3PX8 - chain X; structure by X-ray diffraction, 1.29 A resolution.

# Chain X
Molecule: Preproricin
Source organism: Ricinus communis
Reference sequence: D6MWP9 (D6MWP9_RICCO); residues 4-261 here correspond to UniProt positions 18-275 (UniProt number = residue number + 14)
Chain sequence (258 residues; row label = number of the first residue in the row):
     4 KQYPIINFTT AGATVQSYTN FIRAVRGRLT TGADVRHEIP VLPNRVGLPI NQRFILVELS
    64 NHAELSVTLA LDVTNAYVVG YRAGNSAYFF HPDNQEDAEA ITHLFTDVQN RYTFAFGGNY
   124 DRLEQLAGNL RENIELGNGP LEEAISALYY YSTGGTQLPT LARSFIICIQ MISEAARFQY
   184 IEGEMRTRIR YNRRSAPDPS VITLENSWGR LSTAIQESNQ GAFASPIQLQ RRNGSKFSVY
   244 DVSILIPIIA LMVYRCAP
Ligand contacts: 7-carboxy-pterin (JP2; 2-amino-4-oxo-1,4-dihydropteridine-7-carboxylic acid): Ala-79, Tyr-80, Val-81, Phe-93, Gly-121, Asn-122, Tyr-123, Ile-172, Ser-176, Glu-177, Arg-180
Reported in the primary citation:
  - binding site for 7-carboxy-pterin: Val-81, Gly-121, Tyr-123, Arg-180

# In short
Bound to chain X: 7-carboxy-pterin. The paper reports a binding site for 7-carboxy-pterin at Val-81, Gly-121
and Tyr-123 among others.
Chain X is Preproricin (Ricinus communis); the structure, RTA in complex with 7-carboxy-pterin, was determined
by X-ray diffraction (same publication as 3PX9).
